8K58 - chains A and B of the 9 polymer chains in the assembly; structure by electron microscopy, 3.15 A resolution.

[Chain A (and B)]
Protein: DNA-directed RNA polymerase subunit alpha
From: Escherichia coli (strain K12)
Notes: EC 2.7.7.6; chain B of this document is another copy of the same molecule, construct and numbering; everything in this record applies to it too
Reference sequence: P0A7Z4 (RPOA_ECOLI); numbering as in UniProt (aligned over 6-236)
Sequence (231 residues; each row starts with the number of its first residue):
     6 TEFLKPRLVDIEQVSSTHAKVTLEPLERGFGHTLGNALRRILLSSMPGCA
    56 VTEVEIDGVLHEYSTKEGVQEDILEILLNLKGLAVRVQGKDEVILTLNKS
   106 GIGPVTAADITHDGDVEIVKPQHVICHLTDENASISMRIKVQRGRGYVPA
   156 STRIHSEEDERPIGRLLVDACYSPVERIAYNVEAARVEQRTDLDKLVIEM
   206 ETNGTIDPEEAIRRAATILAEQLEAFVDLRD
Unresolved in the structure: 6 (chain B: 234-236)
Swiss-Prot annotation at these positions:
  - region: E162 to E165 (Required for interaction with Crp at class II promoters)
  - mutagenesis: R45 (R45C: In rpoA112; temperature-sensitive, blocks RNA polymerase assembly), E162 to E165 (5-fold decrease in CRP-class II promoter-dependent transcription), E165 (E165K: 5-fold decrease in CRP-class II promoter-dependent transcription), R191 (R191C: In rpoA101; temperature-sensitive)

[How chain A and chain B interact]
Residue-residue contacts - 59 pairs, chain A then chain B:
  E7(A) with R150(B), salt bridge
  F8(A) with R150(B); I223(B), hydrophobic
  K10(A) with E226(B), hydrogen bond (side chain-backbone); Q227(B), hydrogen bond (side chain-backbone); L228(B); E229(B); A230(B)
  P11(A) with Q227(B)
  L13(A) with F231(B), hydrophobic
  L28(A) with F231(B), hydrophobic
  L31(A) with Q227(B)
  R33(A) with S50(B)
  G34(A) with S49(B)
  F35(A) with I46(B), hydrophobic
  H37(A) with R45(B)
  T38(A) with R45(B)
  L39(A) with L228(B), hydrophobic
  R45(A) with G34(B), hydrogen bond (side chain-backbone); H37(B); T38(B)
  I46(A) with F35(B), hydrophobic
  S49(A) with F35(B)
  S50(A) with F8(B); F35(B)
  R150(A) with E7(B); F8(B); E32(B), salt bridge
  I217(A) with F231(B), hydrophobic
  R218(A) with F231(B), hydrogen bond (side chain-backbone); D233(B)
  A221(A) with L228(B), hydrophobic; F231(B), hydrophobic
  T222(A) with V232(B)
  I223(A) with F8(B), hydrophobic; F35(B), hydrophobic
  L224(A) with L39(B), hydrophobic; L228(B), hydrophobic
  E226(A) with K10(B), salt bridge
  Q227(A) with L9(B); L31(B); E32(B); F35(B); L39(B)
  L228(A) with L39(B), hydrophobic; L43(B), hydrophobic; L224(B), hydrophobic
  A230(A) with P11(B), hydrophobic
  F231(A) with L28(B), hydrophobic; L43(B), hydrophobic; R218(B); A221(B), hydrophobic
  V232(A) with R218(B); A221(B); T222(B)
  L234(A) with E214(B); R218(B)
  R235(A) with R12(B)
  D236(A) with V14(B)
Other interface residues (no listed pair), chain A (37 interface residues in all): L9, N41, P52, E229
Other interface residues (no listed pair), chain B (40 interface residues in all): T6, N41, L201, I217, A225

[Summary]
Chain A and chain B form an interface of 37 and 40 residues respectively, with 4 hydrogen bonds and 3 salt
bridges. Polar contacts include E7(A)-R150(B), R150(A)-E32(B) and E226(A)-K10(B). Curated annotation (UniProt)
lists 6 mutagenesis sites on chain A.
Both chains are DNA-directed RNA polymerase subunit alpha (Escherichia coli (strain K12)). Entry 8K58 (The
cryo-EM map of close TIEA-TEC complex) was determined by electron microscopy.
